Entry 7R21 (electron microscopy, 3.10 A resolution); this record covers chains I and R of the 19 polymer chains in the assembly.

# Chain I
Molecule: Cas7a
Organism: Pyrococcus furiosus DSM 3638
UniProtKB: Q8U333 (Q8U333_PYRFU); residues 1-336 here = UniProt positions 1-336
Amino-acid sequence (336 residues; each row starts with the number of its first residue):
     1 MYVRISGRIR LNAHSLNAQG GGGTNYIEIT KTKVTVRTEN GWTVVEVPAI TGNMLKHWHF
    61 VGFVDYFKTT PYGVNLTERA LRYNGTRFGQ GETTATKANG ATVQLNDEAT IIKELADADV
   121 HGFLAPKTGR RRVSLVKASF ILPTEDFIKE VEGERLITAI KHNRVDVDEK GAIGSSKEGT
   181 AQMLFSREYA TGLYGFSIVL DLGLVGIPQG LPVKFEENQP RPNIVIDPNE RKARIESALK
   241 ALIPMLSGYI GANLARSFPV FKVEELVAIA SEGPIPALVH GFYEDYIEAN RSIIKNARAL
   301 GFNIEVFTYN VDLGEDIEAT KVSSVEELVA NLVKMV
Disordered / not traced: 336

# Chain R
Molecule: CrRNA
Organism: Escherichia coli
Sequence (62 nucleotides; row label = number of the first residue in the row):
     1 AUUGAAAGUU GUAGUAUGCG GUCCUUGCGG CUGAGAGCAC UUCAGGAGUU GCCCGCGCCA
    61 GC

# How chain I and chain R interact
Contacting residue pairs (54; chain I residue first):
  Asn17(I) with U9(R), hydrogen bond to the phosphate; U10(R), hydrogen bond to the phosphate
  Ala18(I) with U9(R), sugar contact; U10(R), hydrogen bond to the phosphate
  Gln19(I) with U9(R), hydrogen bond to the base
  Gly20(I) with U10(R), hydrogen bond to the phosphate
  Thr51(I) with U9(R), hydrogen bond to the phosphate
  Asn53(I) with A7(R), hydrogen bond to the sugar; G8(R), phosphate contact; U9(R), phosphate contact
  Met54(I) with G8(R), sugar contact; U10(R), sugar contact
  Lys56(I) with A7(R), salt bridge to the phosphate
  His57(I) with G8(R), stacking on the base
  Gly85(I) with A6(R), sugar contact; A7(R), sugar contact
  Thr86(I) with A6(R), sugar contact
  Arg87(I) with A6(R), hydrogen bond to the phosphate; A7(R), salt bridge to the phosphate
  His121(I) with A6(R), sugar contact
  Gly122(I) with A6(R), sugar contact
  Phe123(I) with A5(R), hydrogen bond to the sugar; A6(R), sugar contact
  Leu124(I) with A5(R), base contact; A6(R), base contact
  Arg131(I) with A1(R), phosphate contact; U2(R), salt bridge to the phosphate; G4(R), hydrogen bond to the sugar; A5(R), hydrogen bond to the sugar
  Arg132(I) with A5(R), hydrogen bond to the sugar
  Val133(I) with A1(R), base contact; A5(R), sugar contact; A6(R), phosphate contact
  Ser134(I) with A6(R), hydrogen bond to the phosphate
  Lys161(I) with U15(R), base contact
  His162(I) with U15(R), salt bridge to the phosphate
  Asn163(I) with A13(R), hydrogen bond to the sugar; G14(R), hydrogen bond to the sugar; U15(R), hydrogen bond to the phosphate
  Arg164(I) with A13(R), base contact; G14(R), phosphate contact
  Val165(I) with G14(R), hydrogen bond to the phosphate; A16(R), base contact
  Met183(I) with A13(R), base contact
  Leu184(I) with U15(R), base contact
  Phe185(I) with A13(R), base contact
  Leu204(I) with A1(R), base contact
  Gln209(I) with A1(R), hydrogen bond to the base
  Ala252(I) with U10(R), sugar contact; G11(R), phosphate contact
  Asn253(I) with G11(R), hydrogen bond to the phosphate
  Ala255(I) with U12(R), phosphate contact
  Arg256(I) with U12(R), salt bridge to the phosphate; A13(R), salt bridge to the phosphate
Also at the interface, not in a pair above, chain I (39 interface residues in all): Gly22, Trp58, Tyr83, Gly251, Leu254

# Summary
39 residues of chain I face 15 of chain R across their interface, with 19 hydrogen bonds, 6 salt bridges and 1
aromatic stacking contact. Polar pairs include Gln19(I)-U9(R), Gln209(I)-A1(R) and Asn53(I)-A7(R).
Chain I is Cas7a (Pyrococcus furiosus DSM 3638) and chain R is CrRNA (Escherichia coli); the structure,
elongated Cascade complex from type I-A CRISPR-Cas system, was determined by electron microscopy.
